Entry 6L7P (electron microscopy, 3.60 A resolution); this record covers chains B and D of the 18 polymer chains in the assembly.

[Chain B]
Name: NAD(P)H-quinone oxidoreductase subunit 2
Source organism: Thermosynechococcus elongatus BP-1
Notes: EC 7.1.1.-; fragment: NdhB
UniProtKB: Q8DMR6 (NU2C_THEEB); residue numbers follow UniProt; this construct covers 1-515
Amino-acid sequence (515 residues; numbered 1 to 515; the number before each row is that of its first residue):
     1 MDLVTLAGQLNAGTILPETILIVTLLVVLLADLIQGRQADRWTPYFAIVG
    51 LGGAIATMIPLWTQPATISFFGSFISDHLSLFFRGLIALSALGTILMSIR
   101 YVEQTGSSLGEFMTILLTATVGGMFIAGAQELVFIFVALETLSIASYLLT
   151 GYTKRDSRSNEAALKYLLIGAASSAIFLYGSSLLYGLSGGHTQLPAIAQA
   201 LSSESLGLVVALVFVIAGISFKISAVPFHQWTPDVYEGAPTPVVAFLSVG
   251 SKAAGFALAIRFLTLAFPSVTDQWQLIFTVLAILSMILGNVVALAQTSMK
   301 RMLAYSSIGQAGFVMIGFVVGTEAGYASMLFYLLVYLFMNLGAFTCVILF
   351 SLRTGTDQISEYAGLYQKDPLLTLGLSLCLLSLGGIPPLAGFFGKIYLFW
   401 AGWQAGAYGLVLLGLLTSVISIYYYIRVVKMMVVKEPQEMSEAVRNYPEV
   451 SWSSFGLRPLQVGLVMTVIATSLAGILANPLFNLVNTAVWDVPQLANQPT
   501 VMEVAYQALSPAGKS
Not modelled in the structure: 1, 494-515
Residues lining bound ligands:
  - Digitonin (AJP), molecule 1: Val27, Leu30, Ala31, Ile34, Gln35, Gln38, Trp42
  - Digitonin (AJP), molecule 2: Leu30, Leu33, Ile34
  - Digitonin (AJP), molecule 3: Ile59, Trp62, Thr63, Leu81, Phe82, Gly85, Leu89, Leu334, Leu484
  - Digitonin (AJP), molecule 4: Leu89, Phe338, Pro480, Leu481, Leu484
  - Digitonin (AJP), molecule 5: Leu276, Thr279, Val280, Ile283, Leu284
  - Digitonin (AJP), molecule 6: Ile283, Ile287, Gly409, Leu410, Leu413, Leu416
  - Digitonin (AJP), molecule 7: Tyr408, Gly409, Leu412, Leu413, Leu416
  - Digitonin (AJP), molecule 8: Ala470, Leu473, Ala474, Leu477, Pro480, Leu481
  - Digitonin (AJP), molecule 9: Leu477, Asn479, Pro480
  - phylloquinone (PQN): Tyr45, Leu92, Leu96, Phe338, Ser453, Phe455, Gly456, Arg458, Pro459, Val462, Gly463, Met466, Thr467

[Chain D]
Name: NAD(P)H-quinone oxidoreductase chain 4 1
Source organism: Thermosynechococcus elongatus BP-1
Notes: EC 7.1.1.-; fragment: NdhD1
UniProtKB: Q8DKY0 (NU4C1_THEEB); residue numbers follow UniProt; this construct covers 1-529
Amino-acid sequence (529 residues; numbered 1 to 529; the number before each row is that of its first residue):
     1 MSTFPWLTTIILFPIVAALAIPFIPDPTGKGRPIRWYALAVGLIDFALIV
    51 YAFTNFYDLNTPGMQLWESYDWIPEIGLRWSVGADGLSMPLILLTGFITT
   101 LAILAAWPVTLKPRLFYFLMLAMYGGQIAVFAVQDMLVFFLAWELELIPV
   151 YLLLAIWGGHKRQYAATKFILYTAGSSLFILVAGLAMAFYGDTVSFDMQT
   201 LAAKDYALGFQLLVYAGFLVAYGVKLPIVPLHTWLPDAHGEATAPVHMLL
   251 AGILLKMGGYALIRMNVDMLPAAHAKFAPVLVILGVVNIIYAALTSYAQR
   301 NLKRKIAYSSISHIGFVLIGIASFTNLGMSGAVLQMVSHGLIGASLFFLV
   351 GATYDRTHTLILEEMGGVGQKMKKIFAMFTACSLASLALPGMSGFVAELM
   401 VFIGFATSDAYSLPFRVIVVFLAAVGVILTPIYLLSMLREIFYGPENKEL
   451 VEHEALVDAEPREVFIIACLLVPIIGIGLYPKLLTQIYDATTGQVIARAR
   501 EVLPTLAQQTEQPLGILPMVAPQLKANAQ
Not modelled in the structure: 1, 506-529
Residues lining bound ligands:
  - Digitonin (AJP), molecule 1: Ser2, Phe4, Trp6, Phe13, Leu48, Phe56
  - Digitonin (AJP), molecule 2: Phe4, Pro5, Thr9, Leu12, Phe13, Val16
  - Digitonin (AJP), molecule 3: Pro5, Thr8, Leu12, Tyr70
  - Digitonin (AJP), molecule 4: Thr8, Leu12, Tyr70, Asp71, Trp72, Trp80
  - Digitonin (AJP), molecule 5: Leu19, Pro22, Phe23
  - Digitonin (AJP), molecule 6: Ile44, Ala47, Leu48, Tyr51
  - Digitonin (AJP), molecule 7: Ala47, Val50, Tyr51
  - Digitonin (AJP), molecule 8: Phe179, Val182, Ala186, Tyr190, Phe210, Leu213, Ala216, Gly217, Val220
  - Digitonin (AJP), molecule 9: Leu212, Leu219, Gly223, Ile228, Leu231, Phe277, Val280, Leu284
  - Digitonin (AJP), molecule 10: Leu413, Pro414, Val417, Ile418
  - beta-carotene (BCR), molecule 1: Pro90, Leu93, Leu94, Val337, Met378, Ala381, Leu471, Val472, Pro473, Ile475, Gly476, Ile477, Leu483, Leu484
  - beta-carotene (BCR), molecule 2: Ile290, Tyr291, Phe421, Leu422, Val425

[Interface between chain B and chain D]
Pairs across the interface - 45 pairs, chain B then chain D:
  Tyr366(B) - Lys112(D)
  Tyr366(B) - Leu115(D)
  Gly385(B) - Glu144(D)
  Pro387(B) - Leu141(D)
  Pro387(B) - Glu144(D)
  Pro387(B) - Leu145(D)
  Pro388(B) - Leu145(D)  hydrophobic
  Phe392(B) - Phe140(D)  hydrophobic
  Phe392(B) - Glu144(D)
  Phe393(B) - Leu78(D)  hydrophobic
  Phe393(B) - Leu141(D)  hydrophobic
  Ile396(B) - Leu137(D)  hydrophobic
  Ile396(B) - Phe140(D)  hydrophobic
  Ile396(B) - Leu181(D)  hydrophobic
  Tyr397(B) - Ile76(D)  hydrophobic
  Phe399(B) - Leu181(D)  hydrophobic
  Trp400(B) - Ile76(D)
  Trp400(B) - Leu185(D)
  Trp400(B) - Phe189(D)
  Trp400(B) - Phe196(D)
  Trp403(B) - Val182(D)  hydrophobic
  Trp403(B) - Leu185(D)  hydrophobic
  Trp403(B) - Phe189(D)
  Gln404(B) - Phe189(D)
  Leu412(B) - Val182(D)  hydrophobic
  Leu415(B) - Leu178(D)
  Leu415(B) - Val182(D)  hydrophobic
  Leu416(B) - Leu178(D)  hydrophobic
  Val419(B) - Leu171(D)
  Val419(B) - Ala174(D)
  Val419(B) - Leu178(D)  hydrophobic
  Tyr423(B) - Leu171(D)  hydrophobic
  Ile426(B) - Ile148(D)  hydrophobic
  Ile426(B) - Tyr151(D)
  Lys430(B) - Gln163(D)
  Val433(B) - Lys112(D)
  Val433(B) - Ile156(D)
  Val434(B) - Ala155(D)
  Val434(B) - Ile156(D)
  Ile476(B) - Trp72(D)
  Asn479(B) - Trp72(D)  hydrogen bond (side chain-backbone)
  Asn479(B) - Ile73(D)
  Asn479(B) - Pro74(D)
  Phe482(B) - Glu75(D)
  Asn486(B) - Glu75(D)  hydrogen bond
Other interface residues (no listed pair), chain B (29 interface residues in all): Leu381, Ile386, Ile422, Glu436
Other interface residues (no listed pair), chain D (33 interface residues in all): Leu147, Leu152, Arg162, Thr167, Ile170, Gly175, Ala186

[Overview]
Chain B and chain D form an interface of 29 and 33 residues respectively, with 2 hydrogen bonds. Polar
contacts include Asn479(B)-Trp72(D) and Asn486(B)-Glu75(D). Chain B binds phylloquinone and 9 copies of
Digitonin. Bound to chain D: 10 copies of Digitonin and beta-carotene.
Here chain B is NAD(P)H-quinone oxidoreductase subunit 2 and chain D is NAD(P)H-quinone oxidoreductase chain 4
1, both from Thermosynechococcus elongatus BP-1. Entry 6L7P (cryo-EM structure of cyanobacteria NDH-1LdelV
complex) was determined by electron microscopy.
